4OOP - chains A and B of the 3 polymer chains in the assembly; structure by X-ray diffraction, 1.50 A resolution.

# Chain A (and B)
Molecule: Deoxyuridine 5'-triphosphate nucleotidohydrolase
From: Arabidopsis thaliana
Notes: EC 3.6.1.23; chain B of this document is another copy of the same molecule, construct and numbering; everything in this record applies to it too
Reference sequence: Q9STG6 (DUT_ARATH); numbering as in UniProt (aligned over 1-166)
Sequence (166 residues; row label = number of the first residue in the row):
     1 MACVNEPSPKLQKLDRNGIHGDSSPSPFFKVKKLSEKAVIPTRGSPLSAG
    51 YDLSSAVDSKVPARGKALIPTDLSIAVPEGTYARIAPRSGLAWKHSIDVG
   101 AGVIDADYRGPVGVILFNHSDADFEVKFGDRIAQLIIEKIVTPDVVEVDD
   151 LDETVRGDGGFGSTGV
Unresolved in the structure: 1-24, 158-166 (chain B: 1-24)
Curated features (UniProtKB/Swiss-Prot):
  - binding site (Mg(2+)): E138
Residues lining bound ligands:
  - DUP (2'-deoxyuridine 5'-alpha,beta-imido-triphosphate), molecule 1: I85, G100, A101, G102, V103, I104, D105, Y108, P111, V112, G113, I115
  - DUP, molecule 2: P87, R88, S89, G90, Q134
What the authors report for this chain:
  - binding site for DUP: S89, R156, S163, T164
  - catalytic residues: S89
  - conformationally variable residues (side-chain flip): S89, W93, R156
  - contacts within the chain: S89-W93 (water-mediated contact)
  - binding site for Mg2+: R156

# How chain A and chain B interact
Residue-residue contacts (85):
  G44(A) - R156(B)
  G44(A) - T164(B)
  S45(A) - R156(B)  hydrogen bond
  P46(A) - V155(B)
  R64(A) - R64(B)  hydrogen bond (backbone-side chain)
  R64(A) - H119(B)
  K66(A) - A92(B)
  K66(A) - W93(B)  hydrogen bond (side chain-backbone)
  K66(A) - S96(B)
  E79(A) - L47(B)
  Y82(A) - A49(B)  hydrophobic
  Y82(A) - R84(B)  hydrogen bond
  Y82(A) - I136(B)  hydrophobic
  Y82(A) - E138(B)  hydrogen bond
  R84(A) - R84(B)
  R88(A) - T164(B)  hydrogen bond
  R88(A) - G165(B)  hydrogen bond (side chain-backbone)
  R88(A) - V166(B)
  S89(A) - F161(B)  hydrogen bond (side chain-backbone)
  G90(A) - F161(B)
  G90(A) - G162(B)
  K94(A) - F161(B)
  A101(A) - P87(B)
  A101(A) - S89(B)
  A101(A) - A92(B)  hydrophobic
  V103(A) - A49(B)  hydrophobic
  V103(A) - P87(B)
  V103(A) - Q134(B)
  V103(A) - I136(B)  hydrophobic
  D105(A) - S48(B)
  D105(A) - A49(B)  hydrogen bond (side chain-backbone)
  A106(A) - L47(B)
  D107(A) - S45(B)  hydrogen bond
  D107(A) - P46(B)
  D107(A) - L47(B)  hydrogen bond (side chain-backbone)
  I115(A) - W93(B)
  F117(A) - S96(B)
  H119(A) - H119(B)
  D130(A) - V166(B)
  R131(A) - T164(B)  hydrogen bond (side chain-backbone)
  R131(A) - G165(B)  hydrogen bond (side chain-backbone)
  R131(A) - V166(B)  hydrogen bond (backbone-backbone)
  E138(A) - E138(B)
  K139(A) - E138(B)
  K139(A) - K139(B)  hydrogen bond (backbone-backbone)
  I140(A) - A49(B)  hydrophobic
  I140(A) - I136(B)  hydrophobic
  I140(A) - I137(B)
  I140(A) - E138(B)
  I140(A) - K139(B)
  V141(A) - P27(B)  hydrophobic
  V141(A) - I137(B)  hydrogen bond (backbone-backbone)
  V141(A) - K139(B)
  T142(A) - R43(B)
  T142(A) - S48(B)
  T142(A) - Y51(B)
  P143(A) - P27(B)
  P143(A) - F28(B)
  P143(A) - F29(B)
  P143(A) - Y51(B)  hydrogen bond (backbone-side chain)
  D144(A) - F29(B)
  V145(A) - F29(B)
  V145(A) - V31(B)  hydrophobic
  V145(A) - I40(B)  hydrophobic
  V145(A) - P41(B)
  V146(A) - F29(B)  hydrogen bond (backbone-backbone)
  V146(A) - K30(B)
  V146(A) - V31(B)  hydrogen bond (backbone-backbone)
  E147(A) - V31(B)
  E147(A) - K33(B)
  E147(A) - I40(B)
  V148(A) - V31(B)  hydrogen bond (backbone-backbone)
  V148(A) - K32(B)
  D149(A) - K32(B)
  L151(A) - K30(B)
  L151(A) - S74(B)
  L151(A) - I75(B)
  L151(A) - A76(B)  hydrophobic
  L151(A) - R109(B)
  D152(A) - R109(B)  hydrogen bond (backbone-side chain)
  T154(A) - D107(B)  hydrogen bond (side chain-backbone)
  T154(A) - R109(B)
  R156(A) - D105(B)  salt bridge
  R156(A) - D107(B)  salt bridge
  R156(A) - Y108(B)
Interface residues without a listed pair, chain A (44 interface residues in all): D52, T81, W93, D98, G100, K127
Interface residues without a listed pair, chain B (49 interface residues in all): T81, A86, R88, I97, D98, G160

# Overview
44 residues of chain A face 49 of chain B across their interface, with 22 hydrogen bonds and 2 salt bridges.
Polar contacts include R156(A)-D105(B), R156(A)-D107(B) and S45(A)-R156(B). Bound to chain A: compound DUP.
The paper reports the catalytic residue S89(A); a binding site for DUP at S89(A), R156(A) and S163(A) among
others.
Chain A and chain B are both Deoxyuridine 5'-triphosphate nucleotidohydrolase (Arabidopsis thaliana); the
structure, Arabidopsis thaliana dUTPase with with magnesium and alpha,beta-imido-dUTP, was determined by X-ray
diffraction (same publication as 4OOQ).
